Entry 2UVP (X-ray diffraction, 1.70 A resolution); this record covers chains B and C of the 4 polymer chains in the assembly.

# Chain B (and C)
Protein: HOBA
Source organism: Helicobacter pylori
Notes: chain C of this document is another copy of the same molecule, construct and numbering; everything in this record applies to it too
UniProtKB: O25828 (O25828_HELPY); residues 1-180 here = UniProt positions 1-180
Sequence (186 residues; numbered -5 to 180; the number before each row is that of its first residue; numbers below 1 keep their minus sign (Gly-5 is residue -5)):
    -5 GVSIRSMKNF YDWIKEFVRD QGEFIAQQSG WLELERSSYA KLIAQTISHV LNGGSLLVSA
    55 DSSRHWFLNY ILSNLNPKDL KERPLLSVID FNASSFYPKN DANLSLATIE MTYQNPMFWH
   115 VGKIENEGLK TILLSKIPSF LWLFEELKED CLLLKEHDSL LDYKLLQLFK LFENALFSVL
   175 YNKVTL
Not modelled in the structure: -5 to -1 (chain C: fully traced)
Ion coordination: Ca2+ site 1: Glu17, Asn176 (shared with 1 residue of chain A); Ca2+ site 2: Glu140, Glu143 (shared with Glu140(C), Glu143(C) of chain C); Ca2+ site 3: Glu140 (shared with Glu140(C), Glu143(C) of chain C)
Swiss-Prot annotation at these positions:
  - binding site (Ca(2+)): Glu17, Glu27, Glu140, Glu143, Asn176
  - mutagenesis: Glu76 to Pro78 (Does not interact with DnaA in vitro, mutant cannot be made in vivo), Leu80 (L80R: Does not interact with DnaA in vitro, mutant cannot be made in vivo), Tyr175 (Y175E: Does not interact with DnaA in vitro, mutant cannot be made in vivo)

# How chain B and chain C interact
Contacting residue pairs - 39 pairs, chain B then chain C:
  Gly47(B) - Met105(C)
  Asn70(B) - Ser89(C)
  Leu74(B) - Leu98(C)  hydrophobic
  Leu79(B) - Ser89(C)
  Leu79(B) - Leu98(C)
  Leu79(B) - Ser99(C)
  Leu79(B) - Thr102(C)  hydrogen bond (backbone-side chain)
  Leu80(B) - Phe90(C)
  Ser81(B) - Phe90(C)
  Ser81(B) - Met105(C)
  Ser81(B) - Thr106(C)  hydrogen bond
  Val82(B) - Ser89(C)
  Val82(B) - Phe90(C)
  Ser89(B) - Leu79(C)
  Ser89(B) - Val82(C)
  Phe90(B) - Leu80(C)
  Phe90(B) - Ser81(C)
  Phe90(B) - Val82(C)
  Lys93(B) - Lys72(C)
  Asp95(B) - Leu74(C)
  Leu98(B) - Arg77(C)
  Leu98(B) - Leu79(C)
  Ser99(B) - Leu79(C)
  Thr102(B) - Leu79(C)  hydrogen bond (side chain-backbone)
  Glu104(B) - Gln108(C)  hydrogen bond (backbone-side chain)
  Met105(B) - Gly47(C)
  Met105(B) - Ser81(C)
  Met105(B) - Gln108(C)  hydrogen bond (backbone-side chain)
  Thr106(B) - Ser81(C)  hydrogen bond
  Thr106(B) - Tyr107(C)
  Thr106(B) - Gln108(C)  hydrogen bond (backbone-backbone)
  Tyr107(B) - Thr106(C)
  Tyr107(B) - Tyr107(C)  hydrophobic
  Tyr107(B) - Gln108(C)  hydrogen bond (backbone-side chain)
  Gln108(B) - Glu104(C)
  Gln108(B) - Met105(C)
  Gln108(B) - Thr106(C)  hydrogen bond (backbone-backbone)
  Gln108(B) - Tyr107(C)
  Gln108(B) - Gln108(C)
Also at the interface, not in a pair above, chain B (23 interface residues in all): Ser49, Lys72, Arg77, Ile83
Also at the interface, not in a pair above, chain C (22 interface residues in all): Ser49, Asn70, Ile83, Lys93

# Overview
Chain B and chain C form an interface of 23 and 22 residues respectively; the contacts include 9 hydrogen
bonds. Polar contacts include Leu79(B)-Thr102(C), Ser81(B)-Thr106(C) and Glu104(B)-Gln108(C). From UniProt: 5
Ca2+-binding residues and 5 mutagenesis sites on chain B.
Chain B and chain C are both HOBA (Helicobacter pylori); the structure, Crystal structure of HobA (HP1230)from
Helicobacter pylori, was determined by X-ray diffraction.
